Entry 7DOZ (X-ray diffraction, 1.91 A resolution); this record covers chain A.

[Chain A]
Molecule: Protease
Organism: Human immunodeficiency virus 1
UniProtKB: Q72874 (Q72874_9HIV1); the construct has insertions or renumbered stretches relative to UniProt, so the offset changes along the chain: 1-99 = UniProt 1-99; 1001-1099 = UniProt 1-99
Amino-acid sequence (203 residues; row label = number of the first residue in the row; note: 896 numbers in that range are skipped by the numbering (no residue carries them; nothing is unmodelled there)):
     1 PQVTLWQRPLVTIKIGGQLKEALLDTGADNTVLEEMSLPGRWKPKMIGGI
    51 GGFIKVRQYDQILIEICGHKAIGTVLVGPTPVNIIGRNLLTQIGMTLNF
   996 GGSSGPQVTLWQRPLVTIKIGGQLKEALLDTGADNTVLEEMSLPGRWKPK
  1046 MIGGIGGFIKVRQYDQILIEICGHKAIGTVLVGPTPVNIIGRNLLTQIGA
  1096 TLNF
Disordered / not traced: 996-1000
Modified positions: Cys67 (S-hydroxycysteine; CSO); Cys1067 (S-hydroxycysteine; CSO)
Sequence notes: engineered mutation Asn30 (Asp in Q72874), Met95 (Cys in Q72874), Asn1030 (Asp30 in Q72874), Ala1095 (Cys95 in Q72874); linker (996-1000)
Residues lining bound ligands: nelfinavir mesylate ag1343 (1UN; 2-[2-hydroxy-3-(3-hydroxy-2-methyl-benzoylamino)-4-phenyl sulfanyl-butyl]-decahydro-isoquinoline-3-carboxylic acid tert-butylamide): Arg8, Leu23, Asp25, Gly27, Ala28, Asp29, Asn30, Val32, Ile47, Gly48, Gly49, Ile50, Thr80, Pro81, Val82, Ile84, Arg1008, Leu1023, Asp1025, Gly1027, Ala1028, Asp1029, Asn1030, Val1032, Ile1047, Gly1048, Gly1049, Ile1050, Thr1080, Pro1081, Val1082, Ile1084
What the authors report for this chain:
  - binding site for nelfinavir mesylate ag1343: Asn30, Ile50, Asp1029, Ile1050
  - mutagenesis - D30N: decreased catalytic activity (citing earlier work)

[Overview]
Ligands of chain A: nelfinavir mesylate ag1343. From the paper: a binding site for nelfinavir mesylate ag1343
at Asn30, Ile50 and Asp1029 among others; D30N reduces catalytic activity.
Chain A is Protease (Human immunodeficiency virus 1); the structure, HIV-1 Protease D30N mutant in complex
with Nelfinavir, was determined by X-ray diffraction (same publication as 7DPQ).
